2NNU - chains A and B; structure by X-ray diffraction, 1.59 A resolution.

[Chain A]
Name: Regulatory protein E2
Source organism: Human papillomavirus type 16
Notes: fragment: Activation Domain
UniProtKB: P03120 (VE2_HPV16); residues 1-201 here = UniProt positions 1-201
Amino-acid sequence (205 residues; row label = number of the first residue in the row; numbers below 1 keep their minus sign (Gly-3 is residue -3)):
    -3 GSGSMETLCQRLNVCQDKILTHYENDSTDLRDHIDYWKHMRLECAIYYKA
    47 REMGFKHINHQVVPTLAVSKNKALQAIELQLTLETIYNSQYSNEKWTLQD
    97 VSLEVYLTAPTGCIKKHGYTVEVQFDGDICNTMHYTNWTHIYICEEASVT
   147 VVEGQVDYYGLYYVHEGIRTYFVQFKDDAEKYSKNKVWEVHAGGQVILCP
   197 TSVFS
Disordered / not traced: -3 to -1, 201
Differences from the reference sequence: cloning artifact (-3 to 0)

[Chain B]
Name: Bromodomain-containing protein 4
Source organism: Homo sapiens
Notes: fragment: C-terminal residues (1343-1362)
UniProtKB: O60885 (BRD4_HUMAN); residue numbers follow UniProt; this construct covers 1343-1362
Amino-acid sequence (22 residues; each row starts with the number of its first residue):
  1341 GSATIDMNFQSDLLSIFEENLF
Disordered / not traced: 1341-1342
Differences from the reference sequence: cloning artifact (1341-1342)

[Interface between chain A and chain B]
Residue-residue contacts - 25 pairs, chain A then chain B:
  Ser0(A) with Phe1357(B)
  Leu4(A) with Phe1357(B), hydrophobic
  Arg7(A) with Ile1356(B), hydrogen bond (side chain-backbone); Asn1360(B)
  Lys34(A) with Phe1362(B)
  Arg37(A) with Asn1348(B); Asp1352(B), salt bridge
  Leu38(A) with Ile1356(B), hydrophobic
  Ala41(A) with Leu1353(B)
  Ile42(A) with Ile1356(B), hydrophobic
  Tyr44(A) with Phe1349(B), hydrophobic; Leu1353(B), hydrophobic
  Lys45(A) with Ile1356(B); Phe1357(B)
  Lys66(A) with Asp1346(B), salt bridge; Phe1349(B)
  Ala69(A) with Phe1349(B), hydrophobic
  Leu70(A) with Ile1345(B); Asp1346(B); Phe1349(B), hydrophobic
  Ile73(A) with Ile1345(B), hydrophobic; Asn1348(B); Phe1349(B)
  Leu77(A) with Ile1345(B), hydrophobic; Asn1348(B)
Also at the interface, not in a pair above, chain A (18 interface residues in all): Thr3, Met49, Glu74

[In short]
The interface between chain A and chain B involves 18 residues on one side and 10 on the other; the contacts
include 1 hydrogen bond and 2 salt bridges. Polar contacts include Arg37(A)-Asp1352(B), Lys66(A)-Asp1346(B)
and Arg7(A)-Ile1356(B).
Here chain A is Regulatory protein E2 (Human papillomavirus type 16) and chain B is Bromodomain-containing
protein 4 (Homo sapiens). Entry 2NNU (Crystal Structure of the Papillomavirus DNA Tethering Complex E2:Brd4)
was determined by X-ray diffraction.
